5TZR - chain A; structure by X-ray diffraction, 2.20 A resolution.

[Chain A]
Protein: Free fatty acid receptor 1, Endolysin
Organism: Homo sapiens
Notes: EC 3.2.1.17
UniProt: chimeric construct of O14842, P00720: residues 1-211 from O14842 (FFAR1_HUMAN) positions 1-211 (same numbers); residues 1002-1161 from P00720 positions 2-161 (UniProt number = residue number - 1000); residues 2214-2300 from O14842 (FFAR1_HUMAN) positions 214-300 (UniProt number = residue number - 2000)
Amino-acid sequence (491 residues; numbered -12 to 2316; 1838 numbers in that range are skipped by the numbering (no residue carries them; nothing is unmodelled there); the number before each row is that of its first residue; numbers below 1 keep their minus sign (Met-12 is residue -12)):
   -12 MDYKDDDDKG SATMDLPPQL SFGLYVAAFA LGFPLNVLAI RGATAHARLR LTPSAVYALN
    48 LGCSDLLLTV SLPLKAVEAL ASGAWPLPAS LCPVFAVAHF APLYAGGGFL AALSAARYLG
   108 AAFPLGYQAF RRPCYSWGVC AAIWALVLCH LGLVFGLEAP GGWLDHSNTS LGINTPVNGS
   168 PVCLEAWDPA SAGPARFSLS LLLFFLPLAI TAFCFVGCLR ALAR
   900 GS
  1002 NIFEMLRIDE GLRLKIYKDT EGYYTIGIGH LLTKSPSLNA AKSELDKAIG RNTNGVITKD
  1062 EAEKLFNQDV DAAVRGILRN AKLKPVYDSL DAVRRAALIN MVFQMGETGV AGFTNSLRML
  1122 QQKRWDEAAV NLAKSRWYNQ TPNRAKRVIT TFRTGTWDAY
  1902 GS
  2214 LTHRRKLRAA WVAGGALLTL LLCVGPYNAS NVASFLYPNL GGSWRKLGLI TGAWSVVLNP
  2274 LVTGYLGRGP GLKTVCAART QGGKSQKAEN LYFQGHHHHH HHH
Unresolved in the structure: -12 to 1, 112-119, 2285-2316
Cystine bridges: Cys79-Cys170
Differences from the reference sequence: initiating methionine (-12); expression tag (-11 to 0, 2301-2316); engineered mutation Ala42 (Leu in O14842), Ala88 (Phe in O14842), Ala103 (Gly in O14842), Phe202 (Tyr in O14842), Gly1012 (Arg12 in P00720), Thr1054 (Cys54 in P00720), Ala1097 (Cys97 in P00720), Arg1137 (Ile137 in P00720); linker (900-901, 1902-1903)
Bound ions: Na+: Ser1036, Ser1117
Small-molecule neighbours:
  - MK6 ((5aR,6S,6aS)-3-({2',6'-dimethyl-4'-[3-(methylsulfonyl)propoxy][1,1'-biphenyl]-3-yl}methoxy)-5,5a,6,6a-tetrahydrocyclopropa[4,5]cyclopenta[1,2-c]pyridine-6-carboxylic acid): Pro80, Ala83, Val84, Phe87, Tyr91, Leu135, Leu138, Gly139, Phe142, Gly143, Leu158, Leu171, Trp174, Arg183, Tyr2240, Arg2258
  - malonate ion (MLI): Glu1011, Asp1020, Thr1026, Gly1030, Phe1104, Gln1105
Swiss-Prot annotation at these positions:
  - active site (Proton donor/acceptor): Glu1011, Asp1020
  - binding site (substrate): Leu1032, Phe1104, Ser1117, Asn1132

[In short]
Ligands of chain A: compound MK6 and malonate ion. The Na+ site is built by Ser1036 and Ser1117. Curated
annotation (UniProt) lists active-site residues Glu1011 and Asp1020 and 4 substrate-binding residues.
Chain A is Free fatty acid receptor 1, Endolysin (Homo sapiens); the structure, GPR40 in complex with partial
agonist MK-8666, was determined by X-ray diffraction, deposited together with 5TZY.
